9E1W - chains E and I of the 11 polymer chains in the assembly; structure by electron microscopy, 3.20 A resolution.

Chain E:
Protein: Histone H3.2
From: Xenopus laevis
UniProt: P84233 (H32_XENLA); residues 0-135 here correspond to UniProt positions 1-136 (UniProt number = residue number + 1)
Chain sequence (136 residues; numbered 0 to 135; the number before each row is that of its first residue; numbering starts at 0):
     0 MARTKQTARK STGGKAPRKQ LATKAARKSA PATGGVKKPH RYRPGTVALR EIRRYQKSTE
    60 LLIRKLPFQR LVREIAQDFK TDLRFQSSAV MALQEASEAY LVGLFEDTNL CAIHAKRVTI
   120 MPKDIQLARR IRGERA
Disordered / not traced: 0-37, 134-135
Curated features (UniProtKB/Swiss-Prot):
  - modified residue: Arg2 (Asymmetric dimethylarginine), Thr3 (Phosphothreonine), Lys4 (Allysine), Gln5 (5-glutamyl dopamine), Thr6 (Phosphothreonine), Arg8 (Citrulline), Lys9 (N6,N6,N6-trimethyllysine), Ser10 (ADP-ribosylserine), Thr11 (Phosphothreonine), Lys14 (N6-(2-hydroxyisobutyryl)lysine), Arg17 (Asymmetric dimethylarginine), Lys18 (N6-(2-hydroxyisobutyryl)lysine), Lys23 (N6-(2-hydroxyisobutyryl)lysine), Arg26 (Citrulline), Lys27 (N6,N6,N6-trimethyllysine), Ser28 (ADP-ribosylserine), Lys36 (N6,N6,N6-trimethyllysine), Lys37 (N6-methyllysine), Tyr41 (Phosphotyrosine), Lys56 (N6,N6,N6-trimethyllysine) and 8 more in UniProt
  - lipidation: Cys110 (S-palmitoyl cysteine)

Chain I:
Molecule: 151-nt DNA strand
From: Homo sapiens
Sequence (151 nucleotides; row label = number of the first residue in the row; numbers below 1 keep their minus sign (DC-74 is residue -74)):
   -74 CACAGGATGT ATATATCTGA CACGTGCCTG GAGACTAGGG AGTAATCCCC TTGGCGGTTA
   -14 AAACGCGGGG GACAGCGCGT ACGTGCGTTT AAGCGGTGCT AGAGCTGTCT ACGACCAATT
    46 GAGCGGCCTC GGCACCGGGA TTCTCCAGGG C

Interface between chain E and chain I:
Pairs across the interface (20; chain E residue first):
  His39(E) with DC71(I), sugar contact
  Tyr41(E) with DC70(I), phosphate contact; DC71(I), phosphate contact
  Arg42(E) with DG-5(I), salt bridge to the phosphate; DC71(I), hydrogen bond to the phosphate; DA72(I), salt bridge to the phosphate
  Pro43(E) with DG-5(I), sugar contact
  Thr45(E) with DC71(I), hydrogen bond to the phosphate
  Arg63(E) with DA-14(I), sugar contact
  Arg72(E) with DT-23(I), salt bridge to the phosphate
  Arg83(E) with DT-24(I), base contact; DT-23(I), phosphate contact
  Phe84(E) with DT-24(I), sugar contact; DT-23(I), hydrogen bond to the phosphate
  Gln85(E) with DT-24(I), phosphate contact
  Arg116(E) with DA-3(I), phosphate contact; DC-2(I), phosphate contact
  Val117(E) with DA-3(I), hydrogen bond to the phosphate
  Thr118(E) with DA-3(I), hydrogen bond to the phosphate
  Met120(E) with DC-2(I), phosphate contact
Also at the interface, not in a pair above, chain E (18 interface residues in all): Arg40, Leu82, Ser86, Lys115
Also at the interface, not in a pair above, chain I (13 interface residues in all): DA-13, DG-8, DG-6, DG-4

Summary:
The interface between chain E and chain I involves 18 residues on one side and 13 on the other; the contacts
include 5 hydrogen bonds and 3 salt bridges. Polar contacts include Arg42(E)-DC71(I), Thr45(E)-DC71(I) and
Phe84(E)-DT-23(I).
Chain E is Histone H3.2 (Xenopus laevis) and chain I is a 151-nt DNA strand (Homo sapiens); the structure,
Snf2h bound nucleosome complex - ClassC3, was determined by electron microscopy together with 9E1L, 9E1M,
9E1N, 9E1O, 9E1P, 9E1Q and 4 further entries from the same study.
